PDB entry 1P3P | X-ray diffraction, 2.70 A resolution | chains I and C of the 10 polymer chains in the assembly

Chain I:
Molecule: Palindromic 146bp Human Alpha-Satellite DNA fragment
Source organism: Homo sapiens
Sequence (146 nucleotides; each row starts with the number of its first residue):
     1 ATCAATATCCACCTGCAGATTCTACCAAAAGTGTATTTGGAAACTGCTCC
    51 ATCAAAAGGCATGTTCAGCGGAATTCCGCTGAACATGCCTTTTGATGGAG
   101 CAGTTTCCAAATACACTTTTGGTAGAATCTGCAGGTGGATATTGAT

Chain C:
Molecule: Histone H2A
Source organism: Xenopus laevis
UniProt: Q7ZT66 (Q7ZT66_9ZZZZ); residues 801-929 here correspond to UniProt positions 2-130 (UniProt number = residue number - 799)
Amino-acid sequence (129 residues; row label = number of the first residue in the row):
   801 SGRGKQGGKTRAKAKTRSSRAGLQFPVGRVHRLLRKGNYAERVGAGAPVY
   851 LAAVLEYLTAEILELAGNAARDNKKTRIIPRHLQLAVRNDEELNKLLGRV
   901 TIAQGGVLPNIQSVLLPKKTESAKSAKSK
Not modelled in the structure: 801-813, 921-929
Differences from the reference sequence: conflict Ala-814 (Ser15 in Q7ZT66), Gly-867 (Trp68 in Q7ZT66), Asn-868 (Glu69 in Q7ZT66), 21 further conflict positions vs the reference (Q7ZT66) not listed

Interface between chain I and chain C:
Residue-residue contacts (15):
  DA11(I) / Lys-874(C)  salt bridge to the phosphate
  DA19(I) / Arg-877(C)  sugar contact
  DA29(I) / Arg-832(C)  phosphate contact
  DA30(I) / Gly-828(C)  phosphate contact
  DA30(I) / Arg-829(C)  phosphate contact
  DA30(I) / Arg-832(C)  salt bridge to the phosphate
  DG31(I) / Ala-814(C)  phosphate contact
  DG31(I) / Lys-815(C)  phosphate contact
  DG31(I) / Thr-816(C)  phosphate contact
  DG31(I) / Arg-817(C)  salt bridge to the phosphate
  DT32(I) / Ala-814(C)  phosphate contact
  DT32(I) / Lys-815(C)  hydrogen bond to the phosphate
  DT32(I) / Arg-820(C)  salt bridge to the phosphate
  DT38(I) / Arg-842(C)  sugar contact
  DG39(I) / Arg-842(C)  sugar contact
Also at the interface, not in a pair above, chain C (12 interface residues in all): Ser-818

In short:
The interface between chain I and chain C involves 8 residues on one side and 12 on the other; the contacts
include 1 hydrogen bond and 4 salt bridges. Among the polar pairs are DT32(I)/Lys-815(C), DA11(I)/Lys-874(C)
and DA30(I)/Arg-832(C).
Here chain I is Palindromic 146bp Human Alpha-Satellite DNA fragment (Homo sapiens) and chain C is Histone H2A
(Xenopus laevis). Entry 1P3P (Crystallographic Studies of Nucleosome Core Particles containing Histone 'Sin'
Mutants) was determined by X-ray diffraction together with 1P34, 1P3A, 1P3B, 1P3F, 1P3G, 1P3I and 4 further
entries from the same study.
